Entry 9QEU (X-ray diffraction, 1.35 A resolution); this record covers chain A.

[Chain A]
Name: E3 ubiquitin-protein ligase CHIP
Source organism: Homo sapiens
Notes: EC 2.3.2.27
UniProt: Q9UNE7 (CHIP_HUMAN); residues 23-150 here = UniProt positions 23-150
Amino-acid sequence (128 residues; row label = number of the first residue in the row):
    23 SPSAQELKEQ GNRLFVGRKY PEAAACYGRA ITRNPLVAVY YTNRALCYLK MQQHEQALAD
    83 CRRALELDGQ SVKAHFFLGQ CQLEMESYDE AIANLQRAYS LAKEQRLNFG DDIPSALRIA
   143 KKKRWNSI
Small-molecule neighbours: A1I6K (N-[(1R,2R)-2-[[(1S)-1-(2-methoxyphenyl)-3-(methylamino)-3-oxidanylidene-propyl]carbamoyl]cyclopentyl]-4,5,6,7-tetrahydro-1H-indazole-3-carboxamide): Asn34, Phe37, Val38, Tyr49, Asn65, Leu68, Val94, Lys95, Phe98, Phe99, Phe131, Asp134, Ile135
Swiss-Prot annotation at these positions:
  - modified residue (Phosphoserine): Ser23, Ser25, Ser149

[In short]
Bound to chain A: compound A1I6K.
Chain A is E3 ubiquitin-protein ligase CHIP (Homo sapiens); the structure, Structure of CHIP E3 ubiquitin
ligase TPR domain in complex with compound 1, was determined by X-ray diffraction, deposited together with
9QF1, 9QFS and 9QFY.
